PDB entry 8S9V | electron microscopy, 3.00 A resolution | chains B and F of the 7 polymer chains in the assembly

Chain B:
Name: TIGR03984 family CRISPR-associated protein
Organism: Synechocystis sp. PCC 6803
Reference sequence: Q6ZED4 (Q6ZED4_SYNY3); numbering as in UniProt (aligned over 1-193)
Chain sequence (193 residues; numbered 1 to 193; the number before each row is that of its first residue):
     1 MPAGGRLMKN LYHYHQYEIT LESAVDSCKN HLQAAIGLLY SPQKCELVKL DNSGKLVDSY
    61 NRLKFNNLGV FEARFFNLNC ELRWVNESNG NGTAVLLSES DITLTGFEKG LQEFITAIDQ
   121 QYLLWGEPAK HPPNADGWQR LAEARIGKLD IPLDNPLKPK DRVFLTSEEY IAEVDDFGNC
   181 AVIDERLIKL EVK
Not modelled in the structure: 1-8, 130-136

Chain F:
Molecule: Crispr RNA
Organism: Synechocystis sp. PCC 6803
Sequence (37 nucleotides; row label = number of the first residue in the row):
     1 ACUGAAACUG UAGUAGAACC AAUCGGGGUC GUCAAUA

Interface between chain B and chain F:
Contacting residue pairs (5):
  Pro42(B) with C2(F), base contact
  Phe71(B) with A1(F), stacking on the base
  Val85(B) with A1(F), base contact
  Asn86(B) with A1(F), hydrogen bond to the base
  Arg145(B) with G4(F), hydrogen bond to the base
Interface residues without a listed pair, chain B (6 interface residues in all): Phe65
Interface residues without a listed pair, chain F (4 interface residues in all): A5

In short:
The interface between chain B and chain F involves 6 residues on one side and 4 on the other, with 2 hydrogen
bonds and 1 aromatic stacking contact. Polar pairs include Asn86(B)-A1(F) and Arg145(B)-G4(F).
Here chain B is TIGR03984 family CRISPR-associated protein and chain F is Crispr RNA, both from Synechocystis
sp. PCC 6803. Entry 8S9V (CRISPR-Cas type III-D effector complex bound to a self-target RNA in the
pre-cleavage state) was determined by electron microscopy (same publication as 8S9T, 8S9U and 8S9X).
